Entry 6WMH (X-ray diffraction, 2.30 A resolution); this record covers chain H.

[Chain H]
Protein: Immunoglobulin heavy constant gamma 4
From: Homo sapiens
Notes: fragment: domains Ch2 and Ch3
UniProtKB: P01861 (IGHG4_HUMAN); residues 238-444 here correspond to UniProt positions 118-324 (UniProt number = residue number - 120)
Chain sequence (207 residues; numbered 238 to 444; the number before each row is that of its first residue):
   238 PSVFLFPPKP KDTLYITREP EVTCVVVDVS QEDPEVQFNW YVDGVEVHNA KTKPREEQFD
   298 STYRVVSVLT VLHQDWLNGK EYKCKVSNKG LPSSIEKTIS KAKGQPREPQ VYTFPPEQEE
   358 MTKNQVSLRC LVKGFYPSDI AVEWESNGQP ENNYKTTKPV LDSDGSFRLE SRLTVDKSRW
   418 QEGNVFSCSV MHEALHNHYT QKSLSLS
Differences from the reference sequence: engineered mutation Tyr252 (Met132 in P01861), Thr254 (Ser134 in P01861), Glu256 (Thr136 in P01861), Asp297 (Asn177 in P01861), Phe351 (Leu231 in P01861), Glu354 (Ser234 in P01861), Arg366 (Thr246 in P01861), Lys395 (Pro275 in P01861), Arg405 (Phe285 in P01861), Glu407 (Tyr287 in P01861)
Disulfide bonds: Cys261-Cys321, Cys367-Cys425
What the authors report for this chain:
  - mutagenesis - S354E: increased stability

[Overview]
From the paper: S354E increases stability.
Chain H is Immunoglobulin heavy constant gamma 4 (Homo sapiens); the structure, Next generation monomeric IgG4
Fc, was determined by X-ray diffraction, deposited together with 6WIB, 6WNA and 6WOL.
